PDB entry 5M02 | X-ray diffraction, 1.75 A resolution | chains G and H of the 5 polymer chains in the assembly

Chain G:
Molecule: Protein Trav14-1, T-cell receptor alpha chain C region
Source organism: Mus musculus
UniProtKB: chimeric construct of A0A0G2JF94, P01849: residues 1-99 from A0A0G2JF94 (A0A0G2JF94_MOUSE) positions 22-120 (UniProt number = residue number + 21); residues 120-205 from P01849 positions 3-88 (UniProt number = residue number - 117)
Chain sequence (205 residues; numbered 1 to 205; the number before each row is that of its first residue):
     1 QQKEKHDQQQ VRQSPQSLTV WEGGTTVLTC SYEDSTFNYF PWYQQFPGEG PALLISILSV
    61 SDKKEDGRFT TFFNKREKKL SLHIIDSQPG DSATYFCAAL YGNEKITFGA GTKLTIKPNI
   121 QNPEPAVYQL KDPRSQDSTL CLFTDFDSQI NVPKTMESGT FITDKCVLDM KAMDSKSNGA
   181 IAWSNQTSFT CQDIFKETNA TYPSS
Unresolved in the structure: 1-9, 197-205
Disulfides: Cys30-Cys97, Cys141-Cys191
Differences from the reference sequence: linker (100-119); conflict Cys166 (Thr49 in P01849)

Chain H:
Molecule: T-cell receptor beta chain V region C5, T-cell receptor beta-2 chain C region
Source organism: Mus musculus
UniProtKB: chimeric construct of P04213, P01851: residues 1-92 from P04213 (TVB5_MOUSE) positions 11-102 (UniProt number = residue number + 10); residues 112-238 from P01851 positions 1-127 (UniProt number = residue number - 111)
Chain sequence (238 residues; each row starts with the number of its first residue):
     1 AVTQSPRSKV AVTGGKVTLS CHQTNNHDYM YWYRQDTGHG LRLIHYSYVA DSTEKGDIPD
    61 GYKASRPSQE NFSLILELAS LSQTAVYFCA SSDAGGRNTL YFGAGTRLSV LEDLRNVTPP
   121 KVSLFEPSKA EIANKQKATL VCLARGFFPD HVELSWWVNG KEVHSGVCTD PQAYKESNYS
   181 YSLSSRLRVS ATFWHNPRNH FRCQVQFHGL SEEDKWPEGS PKPVTQNISA EAWGRADC
Unresolved in the structure: 238
Disulfides: Cys21-Cys89, Cys142-Cys203
Differences from the reference sequence: linker (93-111); conflict Cys168 (Ser57 in P01851), Ser182 (Cys71 in P01851)
Curated features (UniProtKB/Swiss-Prot):
  - glycosylation (N-linked (GlcNAc...) asparagine): Asn178, Asn227

Chain G / chain H interface:
Cross-chain cystine bridges: Cys166(G)-Cys168(H)
Contacting residue pairs (97):
  Gln16(G) - His39(H)  hydrogen bond (backbone-side chain)
  Asn38(G) - Arg97(H)  hydrogen bond
  Tyr39(G) - Arg97(H)
  Tyr43(G) - Thr99(H)
  Tyr43(G) - Leu100(H)  hydrogen bond (side chain-backbone)
  Gln45(G) - Gln35(H)  hydrogen bond
  Gln45(G) - Phe88(H)
  Gly48(G) - Arg7(H)  hydrogen bond (backbone-side chain)
  Gly48(G) - Ala104(H)
  Glu49(G) - Phe88(H)
  Glu49(G) - Ala104(H)
  Gly50(G) - Phe88(H)
  Gly50(G) - Gly103(H)
  Gly50(G) - Ala104(H)
  Pro51(G) - Leu41(H)  hydrophobic
  Pro51(G) - Phe102(H)
  Leu53(G) - Thr99(H)
  Leu58(G) - Arg97(H)
  Thr94(G) - Gly38(H)
  Phe96(G) - Gln35(H)
  Phe96(G) - Gly40(H)
  Phe96(G) - Leu41(H)  hydrophobic
  Gly102(G) - Arg97(H)
  Asn103(G) - Gly96(H)
  Lys105(G) - Leu43(H)
  Lys105(G) - Tyr46(H)
  Ile106(G) - Tyr33(H)
  Ile106(G) - Leu100(H)  hydrophobic
  Phe108(G) - Leu41(H)  hydrophobic
  Phe108(G) - Leu100(H)  hydrophobic
  Ala110(G) - His39(H)
  Ala110(G) - Gly40(H)  hydrogen bond (backbone-backbone)
  Gly111(G) - His39(H)  hydrogen bond (backbone-side chain)
  Lys113(G) - Thr37(H)  hydrogen bond (side chain-backbone)
  Lys113(G) - Gly38(H)
  Lys113(G) - His39(H)
  Glu124(G) - Lys135(H)  hydrogen bond (backbone-side chain)
  Ala126(G) - Lys135(H)
  Tyr128(G) - Ser128(H)
  Tyr128(G) - Ala130(H)
  Tyr128(G) - Glu131(H)
  Tyr128(G) - Lys135(H)  hydrogen bond
  Gln129(G) - Ser128(H)
  Leu130(G) - Phe125(H)
  Leu130(G) - Glu126(H)
  Leu130(G) - Thr139(H)
  Leu130(G) - Val141(H)  hydrophobic
  Lys131(G) - Phe125(H)
  Lys131(G) - Glu126(H)  hydrogen bond (backbone-backbone)
  Asp132(G) - Ser123(H)
  Asp132(G) - Leu124(H)
  Asp132(G) - Phe125(H)
  Pro133(G) - Leu124(H)
  Pro133(G) - Glu126(H)
  Ser138(G) - Phe125(H)
  Thr139(G) - Phe125(H)
  Leu140(G) - Phe125(H)  hydrophobic
  Leu140(G) - Val141(H)  hydrophobic
  Leu142(G) - Thr139(H)
  Leu142(G) - Arg186(H)
  Thr144(G) - Arg188(H)
  Asp145(G) - Lys135(H)  salt bridge
  Asp145(G) - Arg188(H)  salt bridge
  Thr155(G) - Tyr174(H)
  Phe161(G) - Tyr174(H)  hydrophobic
  Phe161(G) - Glu176(H)
  Ile162(G) - Tyr174(H)
  Thr163(G) - Asp170(H)
  Thr163(G) - Ser184(H)
  Cys166(G) - Cys168(H)  disulfide
  Cys166(G) - Thr169(H)
  Cys166(G) - Arg186(H)  hydrogen bond (backbone-side chain)
  Val167(G) - Cys168(H)  hydrogen bond (backbone-side chain)
  Leu168(G) - Gly166(H)
  Leu168(G) - Val167(H)
  Leu168(G) - Cys168(H)
  Leu168(G) - Arg186(H)
  Asp169(G) - Ser165(H)  hydrogen bond (backbone-side chain)
  Asp169(G) - Gly166(H)  hydrogen bond (backbone-backbone)
  Met170(G) - Lys137(H)
  Met170(G) - Ser165(H)
  Met170(G) - Arg188(H)
  Met170(G) - Val189(H)
  Met170(G) - Ser190(H)
  Lys171(G) - Ser165(H)  hydrogen bond (backbone-side chain)
  Ser175(G) - Lys137(H)
  Ser177(G) - Arg186(H)  hydrogen bond (backbone-side chain)
  Ser177(G) - Arg188(H)  hydrogen bond
  Asn178(G) - Arg186(H)
  Gly179(G) - Arg186(H)
  Ile181(G) - Val141(H)  hydrophobic
  Ile181(G) - Ser184(H)
  Trp183(G) - Leu143(H)  hydrophobic
  Trp183(G) - Arg145(H)
  Trp183(G) - Glu176(H)  hydrogen bond
  Trp183(G) - Ser182(H)
  Asn185(G) - Arg145(H)  hydrogen bond
Other interface residues (no listed pair), chain G (59 interface residues in all): Leu100, Gly109, Pro125, Arg134, Thr160, Asp164, Ala172
Other interface residues (no listed pair), chain H (49 interface residues in all): Gly95, Pro127, Asn134, Ala230

Overview:
59 residues of chain G face 49 of chain H across their interface; the contacts include 1 disulfide bond, 20
hydrogen bonds and 2 salt bridges. Polar contacts include Asp145(G)-Lys135(H), Asp145(G)-Arg188(H) and
Gln16(G)-His39(H).
Here chain G is Protein Trav14-1, T-cell receptor alpha chain C region and chain H is T-cell receptor beta
chain V region C5, T-cell receptor beta-2 chain C region, both from Mus musculus. Entry 5M02 (Crystal
structure of murine P14 TCR / H-2Db with PF, modified gp33 peptide from LCMV) was determined by X-ray
diffraction.
